Entry 2RKF (X-ray diffraction, 1.80 A resolution); this record covers chains A and B.

[Chain A (and B)]
Name: Protease retropepsin
Source organism: human immunodeficiency virus 1
Notes: EC 3.4.23.16; chain B of this document is another copy of the same molecule, construct and numbering; everything in this record applies to it too
Reference sequence: A0F7J4 (A0F7J4_9HIV1); residue numbers follow UniProt; this construct covers 1-99
Amino-acid sequence (99 residues; numbered 1 to 99; the number before each row is that of its first residue):
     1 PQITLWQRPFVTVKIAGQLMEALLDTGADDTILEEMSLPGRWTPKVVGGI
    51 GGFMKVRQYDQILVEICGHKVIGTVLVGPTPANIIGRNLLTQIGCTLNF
Construct notes: engineered mutation Val13 (Ile in A0F7J4), Ala16 (Gly in A0F7J4), Met20 (Lys in A0F7J4), Ser37 (Asn in A0F7J4), Val46 (Ile in A0F7J4), Met54 (Leu in A0F7J4), Leu63 (Pro in A0F7J4), Ile93 (Leu in A0F7J4)
Ligand contacts: abt-378 (AB1; n-{1-benzyl-4-[2-(2,6-dimethyl-phenoxy)-acetylamino]-3-hydroxy-5-phenyl-pentyl}-3-methyl-2-(2-oxo-tetrahydro-pyrimidin-1-yl)-butyramide): Arg8, Leu23, Asp25, Gly27, Ala28, Asp29, Asp30, Ile32, Val47, Gly48, Gly49, Ile50, Pro81, Ala82, Ile84
Reported in the primary citation:
  - binding site for abt-378: Ala82
  - conformationally variable residues (loop rearrangement): Glu34 to Ser37, Pro44 to Val46, Met54 to Lys55, Ala82

[Chain A / chain B interface]
Residue-residue contacts (100):
  Pro1(A) - Leu97(B)
  Pro1(A) - Asn98(B)
  Pro1(A) - Phe99(B)  hydrogen bond (backbone-backbone)
  Gln2(A) - Thr96(B)  hydrogen bond
  Gln2(A) - Leu97(B)  hydrogen bond (side chain-backbone)
  Gln2(A) - Asn98(B)  hydrogen bond
  Ile3(A) - Thr96(B)
  Ile3(A) - Leu97(B)  hydrogen bond (backbone-backbone)
  Ile3(A) - Phe99(B)  hydrophobic
  Thr4(A) - Thr96(B)
  Leu5(A) - Thr26(B)
  Leu5(A) - Arg87(B)  hydrogen bond (backbone-side chain)
  Leu5(A) - Leu90(B)  hydrophobic
  Leu5(A) - Thr91(B)
  Leu5(A) - Cys95(B)
  Trp6(A) - Arg87(B)  hydrogen bond (backbone-side chain)
  Trp6(A) - Thr91(B)
  Trp6(A) - Gln92(B)
  Gln7(A) - Arg87(B)
  Arg8(A) - Asp29(B)  salt bridge
  Arg8(A) - Arg87(B)
  Pro9(A) - Thr26(B)
  Pro9(A) - Arg87(B)
  Pro9(A) - Leu97(B)  hydrophobic
  Leu23(A) - Gly27(B)
  Leu24(A) - Thr26(B)  hydrogen bond (backbone-side chain)
  Leu24(A) - Leu97(B)  hydrophobic
  Leu24(A) - Phe99(B)  hydrophobic
  Asp25(A) - Asp25(B)
  Asp25(A) - Thr26(B)
  Asp25(A) - Gly27(B)  hydrogen bond (side chain-backbone)
  Thr26(A) - Leu5(B)
  Thr26(A) - Pro9(B)
  Thr26(A) - Leu24(B)  hydrogen bond (side chain-backbone)
  Thr26(A) - Asp25(B)
  Thr26(A) - Thr26(B)  hydrogen bond (backbone-side chain)
  Thr26(A) - Leu97(B)
  Gly27(A) - Leu23(B)
  Gly27(A) - Asp25(B)  hydrogen bond (backbone-side chain)
  Asp29(A) - Arg8(B)
  Ile32(A) - Ile50(B)  hydrophobic
  Gly49(A) - Ile50(B)
  Gly49(A) - Pro81(B)
  Ile50(A) - Ile32(B)  hydrophobic
  Ile50(A) - Gly49(B)
  Ile50(A) - Ile50(B)  hydrogen bond (backbone-backbone)
  Ile50(A) - Met54(B)
  Ile50(A) - Thr80(B)
  Ile50(A) - Ile84(B)  hydrophobic
  Gly51(A) - Ile50(B)  hydrogen bond (backbone-backbone)
  Gly51(A) - Gly51(B)
  Gly51(A) - Gly52(B)
  Gly51(A) - Phe53(B)
  Gly52(A) - Ile50(B)
  Gly52(A) - Gly51(B)
  Phe53(A) - Gly51(B)
  Met54(A) - Ile50(B)  hydrophobic
  Thr80(A) - Ile50(B)
  Pro81(A) - Gly49(B)
  Ile84(A) - Ile50(B)  hydrophobic
  Arg87(A) - Leu5(B)  hydrogen bond (side chain-backbone)
  Arg87(A) - Trp6(B)  hydrogen bond (side chain-backbone)
  Arg87(A) - Gln7(B)
  Arg87(A) - Arg8(B)
  Arg87(A) - Pro9(B)
  Leu90(A) - Leu5(B)  hydrophobic
  Thr91(A) - Leu5(B)
  Thr91(A) - Trp6(B)
  Gln92(A) - Trp6(B)
  Ile93(A) - Phe99(B)
  Gly94(A) - Asn98(B)
  Cys95(A) - Leu5(B)
  Cys95(A) - Leu97(B)  hydrophobic
  Cys95(A) - Asn98(B)
  Cys95(A) - Phe99(B)  hydrophobic
  Thr96(A) - Gln2(B)
  Thr96(A) - Ile3(B)
  Thr96(A) - Thr4(B)
  Thr96(A) - Thr96(B)
  Thr96(A) - Leu97(B)
  Thr96(A) - Asn98(B)  hydrogen bond (backbone-backbone)
  Leu97(A) - Pro1(B)
  Leu97(A) - Gln2(B)
  Leu97(A) - Ile3(B)  hydrogen bond (backbone-backbone)
  Leu97(A) - Pro9(B)  hydrophobic
  Leu97(A) - Thr26(B)
  Leu97(A) - Cys95(B)  hydrophobic
  Leu97(A) - Thr96(B)
  Leu97(A) - Leu97(B)  hydrophobic
  Asn98(A) - Pro1(B)
  Asn98(A) - Gln2(B)
  Asn98(A) - Gly94(B)
  Asn98(A) - Cys95(B)
  Asn98(A) - Thr96(B)  hydrogen bond (backbone-backbone)
  Asn98(A) - Asn98(B)
  Phe99(A) - Pro1(B)  hydrogen bond (backbone-backbone)
  Phe99(A) - Ile3(B)  hydrophobic
  Phe99(A) - Leu24(B)  hydrophobic
  Phe99(A) - Ile93(B)
  Phe99(A) - Cys95(B)  hydrophobic
Other interface residues (no listed pair), chain A (39 interface residues in all): Val11, Val47, Cys67
Other interface residues (no listed pair), chain B (39 interface residues in all): Val11, Val47, Cys67

[Summary]
The chain A/chain B interface involves 39 residues from each chain; the contacts include 20 hydrogen bonds and
1 salt bridge. Polar contacts include Arg8(A)-Asp29(B), Gln2(A)-Thr96(B) and Gln2(A)-Leu97(B). Chain A binds
abt-378. The paper reports a binding site for abt-378 at Ala82(A); conformational variability at Glu34(A),
Pro44(A) and Met54(A) among others.
Both chains are Protease retropepsin (human immunodeficiency virus 1). Entry 2RKF (HIV-1 PR resistant mutant +
LPV) was determined by X-ray diffraction, deposited together with 2RKG.
